Entry 6WH5 (X-ray diffraction, 1.87 A resolution); this record covers chains A and B of the 3 polymer chains in the assembly.

Chain A (and B):
Protein: Corrinoid adenosyltransferase
From: Mycobacterium tuberculosis
Notes: EC 2.5.1.17; chain B of this document is another copy of the same molecule, construct and numbering; everything in this record applies to it too
Reference sequence: A0A045JVI3 (A0A045JVI3_MYCTX); numbering as in UniProt (aligned over 1-193)
Amino-acid sequence (196 residues; numbered -2 to 193; the number before each row is that of its first residue; numbers below 1 keep their minus sign (Gly-2 is residue -2)):
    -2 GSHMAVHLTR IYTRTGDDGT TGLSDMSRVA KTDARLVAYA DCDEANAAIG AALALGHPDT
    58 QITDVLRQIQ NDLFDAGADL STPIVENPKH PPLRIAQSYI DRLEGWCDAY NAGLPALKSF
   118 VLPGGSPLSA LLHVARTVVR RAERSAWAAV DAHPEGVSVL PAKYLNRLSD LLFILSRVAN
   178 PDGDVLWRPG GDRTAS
Not modelled in the structure: -2 to 2, 189-193
Differences from the reference sequence: expression tag (-2 to 0)
Bound ions: K+ site 1: Ile8 (together with triphosphate) (shared with Asp167(B) of chain B); Mg2+: Asn163 (together with triphosphate); K+ site 2: Asp167 (together with triphosphate) (shared with 1 residue of chain C)
Residues lining bound ligands:
  - triphosphate (3PO), molecule 1: Ile8, Tyr9, Thr10, Arg11, Thr12, Gly13, Asp14, Thr17, Thr18, Lys28
  - triphosphate (3PO), molecule 2: Arg137, Asn163, Asp167
  - cobalamin (B12), molecule 1: Val3, His4, Leu5, Thr6, Arg7, Ile8, Thr10, Thr12, Gly19, Leu20, Ser21, Met23, Tyr36, Asp40, Leu70, Phe71, Gly74, Ala75, Ser78, Thr79, His87, Pro88, Pro89, Leu90
  - cobalamin (B12), molecule 2: Phe117, Val118, His130, Arg133, Arg137, Ser166, Asp167, Phe170, Trp184, Pro186, Gly187

Interface between chain A and chain B:
Contacting residue pairs - 77 pairs, chain A then chain B:
  Val3(A) - Leu114(B)
  Val3(A) - Lys115(B)
  Val3(A) - Ser116(B)
  Val3(A) - Phe117(B)  hydrophobic
  His4(A) - Leu114(B)
  His4(A) - Lys115(B)
  Leu5(A) - Ala113(B)
  Leu5(A) - Leu114(B)  hydrogen bond (backbone-backbone)
  Leu5(A) - Ser116(B)
  Leu5(A) - Phe170(B)  hydrophobic
  Thr6(A) - Asn108(B)  hydrogen bond (backbone-side chain)
  Thr6(A) - Ala113(B)
  Arg7(A) - Asn108(B)
  Ile8(A) - Asp167(B)
  Ile8(A) - Phe170(B)  hydrophobic
  Ile8(A) - Ile171(B)  hydrophobic
  Tyr9(A) - Glu101(B)
  Tyr9(A) - Cys104(B)  hydrophobic
  Tyr9(A) - Asp105(B)  hydrogen bond
  Tyr9(A) - Arg164(B)
  Tyr9(A) - Asp167(B)
  Arg11(A) - Glu101(B)  salt bridge
  Arg11(A) - Arg164(B)
  Gly13(A) - Trp144(B)
  Gly13(A) - Asn163(B)
  Asp14(A) - Trp144(B)
  Asp14(A) - Asn163(B)  hydrogen bond
  Asp14(A) - Arg164(B)  salt bridge
  Asp15(A) - Trp144(B)
  Gly16(A) - Trp144(B)
  Lys28(A) - Glu140(B)  salt bridge
  Lys28(A) - Arg141(B)
  Lys28(A) - Trp144(B)
  Lys28(A) - Asn163(B)  hydrogen bond
  Thr29(A) - Arg141(B)
  Thr29(A) - Ala145(B)
  Leu33(A) - Arg141(B)
  Ala37(A) - Arg141(B)
  Asp38(A) - Arg141(B)  salt bridge
  Asp40(A) - Arg133(B)  salt bridge
  Asp40(A) - Thr134(B)
  Glu41(A) - Thr134(B)
  Glu41(A) - Arg138(B)  salt bridge
  Asn43(A) - Pro120(B)
  Ala44(A) - Pro120(B)  hydrophobic
  Ala44(A) - His130(B)
  Ala44(A) - Val131(B)
  Gly47(A) - Pro120(B)
  Gly47(A) - Ala127(B)
  Ala48(A) - Ala127(B)  hydrophobic
  Ala51(A) - Gly122(B)
  Ala51(A) - Ser123(B)
  Ala51(A) - Pro124(B)
  Ala51(A) - Ala127(B)  hydrophobic
  Leu52(A) - Leu52(B)  hydrophobic
  Leu52(A) - Pro124(B)  hydrophobic
  Arg64(A) - Leu119(B)  hydrogen bond (side chain-backbone)
  Arg64(A) - Pro120(B)  hydrogen bond (side chain-backbone)
  Gln65(A) - Gly188(B)  hydrogen bond (side chain-backbone)
  Gln67(A) - Leu119(B)
  Gln67(A) - Pro120(B)  hydrogen bond (side chain-backbone)
  Asn68(A) - Leu119(B)
  Asn68(A) - Trp184(B)
  Asn68(A) - Arg185(B)  hydrogen bond (side chain-backbone)
  Asn68(A) - Gly188(B)
  Phe71(A) - Phe117(B)  hydrophobic
  Phe71(A) - Val118(B)
  Phe71(A) - Leu119(B)  hydrophobic
  Phe71(A) - Trp184(B)
  Asp72(A) - Trp184(B)  hydrogen bond
  Asp72(A) - Pro186(B)
  Asp72(A) - Gly187(B)  hydrogen bond (side chain-backbone)
  Leu90(A) - Trp184(B)  hydrophobic
  Leu90(A) - Pro186(B)  hydrophobic
  Leu90(A) - Gly187(B)
  Tyr96(A) - Gly187(B)
  Arg138(A) - Arg138(B)
Other interface residues (no listed pair), chain A (36 interface residues in all): Val34, Ala75
Other interface residues (no listed pair), chain B (43 interface residues in all): Gly121, Leu128, Val135, Arg137, Asp148, Val182, Leu183

In short:
36 residues of chain A and 43 residues of chain B are in contact, with 12 hydrogen bonds and 6 salt bridges.
Polar contacts include Arg11(A)-Glu101(B), Asp14(A)-Arg164(B) and Lys28(A)-Glu140(B). Bound to chain A:
triphosphate and cobalamin.
Chain A and chain B are both Corrinoid adenosyltransferase (Mycobacterium tuberculosis); the structure,
Mycobacterium tuberculosis pduO-type ATP:cobalamin adenosyltransferase bound to cob(II)alamin and PPPi, was
determined by X-ray diffraction together with 6WGS, 6WGU and 6WGV from the same study.
